Entry 8B9B (electron microscopy, 3.50 A resolution); this record covers chains 6 and Q of the 23 polymer chains in the assembly.

[Chain 6]
Molecule: DNA replication licensing factor MCM6
Source organism: Saccharomyces cerevisiae
Notes: EC 3.6.4.12
Reference sequence: P53091 (MCM6_YEAST); residue numbers follow UniProt; this construct covers 1-1017
Sequence (1017 residues; numbered 1 to 1017; the number before each row is that of its first residue):
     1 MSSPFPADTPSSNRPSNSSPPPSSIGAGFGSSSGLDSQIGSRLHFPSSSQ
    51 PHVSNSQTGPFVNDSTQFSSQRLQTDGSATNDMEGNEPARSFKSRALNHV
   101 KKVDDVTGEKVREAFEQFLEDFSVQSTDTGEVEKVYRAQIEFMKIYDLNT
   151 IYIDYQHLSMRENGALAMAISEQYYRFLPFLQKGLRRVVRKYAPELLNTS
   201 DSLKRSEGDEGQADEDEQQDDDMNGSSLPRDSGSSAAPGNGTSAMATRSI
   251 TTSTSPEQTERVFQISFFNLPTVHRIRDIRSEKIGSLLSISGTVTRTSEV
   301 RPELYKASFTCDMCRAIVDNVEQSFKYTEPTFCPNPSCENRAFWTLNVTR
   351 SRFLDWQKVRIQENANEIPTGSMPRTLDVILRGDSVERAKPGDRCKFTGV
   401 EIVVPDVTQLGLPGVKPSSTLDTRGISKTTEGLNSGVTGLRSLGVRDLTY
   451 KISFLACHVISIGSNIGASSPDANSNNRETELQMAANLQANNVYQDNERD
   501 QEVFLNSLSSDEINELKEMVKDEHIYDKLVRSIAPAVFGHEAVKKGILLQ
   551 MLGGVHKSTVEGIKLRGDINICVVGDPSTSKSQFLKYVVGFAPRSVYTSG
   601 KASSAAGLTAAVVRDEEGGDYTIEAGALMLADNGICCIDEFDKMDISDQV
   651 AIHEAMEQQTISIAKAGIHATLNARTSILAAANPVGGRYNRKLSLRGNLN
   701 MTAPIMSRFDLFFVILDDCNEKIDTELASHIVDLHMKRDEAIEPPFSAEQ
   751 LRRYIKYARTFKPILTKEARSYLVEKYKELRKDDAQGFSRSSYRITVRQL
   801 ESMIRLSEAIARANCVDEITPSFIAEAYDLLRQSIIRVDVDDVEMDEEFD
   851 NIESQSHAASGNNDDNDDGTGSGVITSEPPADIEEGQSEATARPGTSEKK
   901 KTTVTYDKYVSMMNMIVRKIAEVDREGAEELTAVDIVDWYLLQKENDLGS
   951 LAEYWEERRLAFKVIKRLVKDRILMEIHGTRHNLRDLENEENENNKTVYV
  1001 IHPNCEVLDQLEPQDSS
Not modelled in the structure: 1-91, 200-254, 419-433, 464-499, 614-622, 786-791, 836-1017
Bound ions: Zn2+: Cys311, Cys314, Cys333, Cys338
Ligand contacts: AMP-PNP (ANP; phosphoaminophosphonic acid-adenylate ester): Arg708, Val797, Arg798, Glu801
Swiss-Prot annotation at these positions:
  - motif: Ser707 to Asp710 (Arginine finger)
  - binding site (ATP): Gly575 to Ser582
  - modified residue: Ser78 (Phosphoserine), Ser249 (Phosphoserine), Ser372 (Phosphoserine), Thr766 (Phosphothreonine)
  - mutagenesis: Lys581 (K581A: Loss of MCM2-7 complex helicase activity)

[Chain Q]
Molecule: Leading strand DNA
Sequence (84 nucleotides; each row starts with the number of its first residue):
     2 TAGAGTAGGAAGTGAGGTAAGTGATTAGAGAATTGGAGAGTGTGTTTTTT
    52 TTTTTTTTTTTTTTTTTTTTTTTTTTTTTTTTTT
Not modelled in the structure: 2-25, 49-52, 65-85

[How chain 6 and chain Q interact]
Pairs across the interface (5):
  Ser604(6) with DT56(Q), hydrogen bond to the phosphate
  Val612(6) with DT53(Q), base contact
  Lys665(6) with DT54(Q), phosphate contact; DT55(Q), salt bridge to the phosphate
  Ala666(6) with DT53(Q), sugar contact
Other interface residues (no listed pair), chain 6 (5 interface residues in all): Ala606

[Summary]
Chain 6 and chain Q form an interface of 5 and 4 residues respectively, with 1 hydrogen bond and 1 salt
bridge. Polar pairs include Ser604(6)-DT56(Q) and Lys665(6)-DT55(Q). Bound to chain 6: AMP-PNP.
Here chain 6 is DNA replication licensing factor MCM6 (Saccharomyces cerevisiae) and chain Q is Leading strand
DNA. Entry 8B9B (S. cerevisiae replisome + Ctf4, bound by pol alpha. Complex engaged with a fork DNA substrate
...) was determined by electron microscopy (same publication as 8B9A and 8B9C).
